PDB entry 7VAL | electron microscopy, 3.10 A resolution | chains C and F of the 12 polymer chains in the assembly

Chain C:
Protein: V-type ATP synthase alpha chain
Source organism: Thermus thermophilus HB8
Notes: EC 7.1.2.2
UniProt: Q56403 (VATA_THET8); numbering as in UniProt (aligned over 1-578)
Amino-acid sequence (578 residues; numbered 1 to 578; the number before each row is that of its first residue):
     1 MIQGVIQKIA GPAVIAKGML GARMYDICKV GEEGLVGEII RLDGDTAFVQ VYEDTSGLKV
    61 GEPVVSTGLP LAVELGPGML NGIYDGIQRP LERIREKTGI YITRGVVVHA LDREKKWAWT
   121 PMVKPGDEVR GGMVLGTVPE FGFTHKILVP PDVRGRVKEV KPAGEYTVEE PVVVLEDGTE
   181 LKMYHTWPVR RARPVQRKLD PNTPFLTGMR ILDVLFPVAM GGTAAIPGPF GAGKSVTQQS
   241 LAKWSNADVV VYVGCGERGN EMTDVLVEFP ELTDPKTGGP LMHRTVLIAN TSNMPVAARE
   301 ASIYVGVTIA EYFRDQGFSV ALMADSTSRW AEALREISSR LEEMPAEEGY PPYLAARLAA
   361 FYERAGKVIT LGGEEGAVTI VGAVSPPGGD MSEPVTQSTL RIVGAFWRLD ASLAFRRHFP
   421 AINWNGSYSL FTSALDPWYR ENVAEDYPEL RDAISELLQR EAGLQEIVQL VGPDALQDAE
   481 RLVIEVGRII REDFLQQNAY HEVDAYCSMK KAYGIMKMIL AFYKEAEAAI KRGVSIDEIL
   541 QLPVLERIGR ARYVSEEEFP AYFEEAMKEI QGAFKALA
Sequence notes: conflict Ala-232 (Ser in Q56403), Ser-235 (Thr in Q56403)
Bound ions: Mg2+: Ser-235 (together with ATP)
Small-molecule neighbours: ATP (adenosine-5'-triphosphate): Pro-229, Phe-230, Gly-231, Ala-232, Gly-233, Lys-234, Ser-235, Val-236, Glu-257, Arg-258, Glu-261, Phe-419, Pro-420, Gln-497, Asn-498, Ala-499, Tyr-500
Reported in the primary citation:
  - binding site for ATP: Lys-234, Ser-235, Val-236, Glu-257, Tyr-500
  - catalytic residues: Glu-257, Arg-258

Chain F:
Protein: V-type ATP synthase beta chain
Source organism: Thermus thermophilus HB8
UniProt: Q56404 (VATB_THET8); residues 1-478 here = UniProt positions 1-478
Amino-acid sequence (478 residues; row label = number of the first residue in the row):
     1 MDLLKKEYTG ITYISGPLLF VENAKDLAYG AIVDIKDGTG RVRGGQVIEV SEEYAVIQVF
    61 EETTGLDLAT TSVSLVEDVA RLGVSKEMLG RRFNGIGKPI DGLPPITPEK RLPITGLPLN
   121 PVARRKPEQF IQTGISTIDV MNTLVRGQKL PIFSGSGLPA NEIAAQIARQ ATVRPDLSGE
   181 GEKEEPFAVV FAAMGITQRE LSYFIQEFER TGALSRSVLF LNKADDPTIE RILTPRMALT
   241 VAEYLAFEHD YHVLVILTDM TNYCEALREI GAAREEIPGR RGYPGYMYTD LATIYERAGV
   301 VEGKKGSVTQ IPILSMPDDD RTHPIPDLTG YITEGQIQLS RELHRKGIYP PIDPLPSLSR
   361 LMNNGVGKGK TREDHKQVSD QLYSAYANGV DIRKLVAIIG EDALTENDRR YLQFADAFER
   421 FFINQGQQNR SIEESLQIAW ALLSMLPQGE LKRISKDHIG KYYGQKLEEI WGAPQALD
Not modelled in the structure: 1, 473-478
Small-molecule neighbours: ADP (adenosine-5'-diphosphate): Leu-358, Ser-359, Arg-360, Asn-363
Reported in the primary citation:
  - catalytic residues: Arg-360
  - binding site for ATP: Arg-360

Interface between chain C and chain F:
Residue-residue contacts (46):
  Leu-20(C) with Leu-68(F), hydrophobic
  Gly-21(C) with Asp-67(F)
  Ala-22(C) with Asp-67(F)
  Arg-23(C) with Gly-65(F); Leu-66(F)
  Met-24(C) with Thr-63(F); Gly-65(F); Leu-66(F), hydrogen bond (backbone-backbone)
  Tyr-25(C) with Thr-64(F)
  Arg-41(C) with Tyr-13(F), hydrogen bond; Ile-14(F); Ser-15(F), hydrogen bond
  Leu-42(C) with Tyr-13(F); Ile-14(F), hydrogen bond (backbone-backbone); Leu-66(F); Leu-68(F), hydrophobic
  Asp-43(C) with Thr-12(F); Tyr-13(F)
  Gly-44(C) with Thr-12(F), hydrogen bond (backbone-backbone); Leu-68(F)
  Lys-198(C) with Gln-198(F)
  Asp-200(C) with Ser-202(F); Gln-206(F)
  Met-344(C) with Ala-272(F); Glu-275(F); Glu-276(F)
  Glu-347(C) with Arg-281(F)
  Pro-352(C) with Glu-269(F); Ala-272(F), hydrophobic
  Tyr-353(C) with Glu-269(F)
  Ala-356(C) with Thr-228(F)
  Glu-363(C) with Thr-197(F); Gln-198(F); Ala-224(F)
  Ser-392(C) with Asp-318(F)
  Gln-397(C) with Pro-317(F); Asp-318(F)
  Leu-400(C) with Ser-156(F)
  Arg-401(C) with Thr-261(F); Glu-265(F)
  Val-403(C) with Arg-199(F)
  Asn-425(C) with Arg-345(F), hydrogen bond (backbone-side chain)
  Tyr-428(C) with Gly-157(F)
  Leu-430(C) with Gly-157(F); Arg-199(F)
  Gln-459(C) with Arg-345(F), hydrogen bond (side chain-backbone)
Interface residues without a listed pair, chain C (35 interface residues in all): Ala-346, Ala-359, Ala-360, Ile-402, Gly-404, Gly-426, Phe-431, Leu-470
Interface residues without a listed pair, chain F (35 interface residues in all): Ala-69, Asp-225, Arg-268, Pro-278, His-323, Ala-397

Overview:
Chain C and chain F each contribute 35 residues to their interface; the contacts include 7 hydrogen bonds.
Polar pairs include Arg-41(C)/Tyr-13(F), Arg-41(C)/Ser-15(F) and Asn-425(C)/Arg-345(F). Bound to chain C: ATP.
Ligands of chain F: ADP. The paper reports catalytic residues Glu-257(C), Arg-258(C) and Arg-360(F); a binding
site for ATP at Lys-234(C), Ser-235(C) and Arg-360(F) among others.
Chain C is V-type ATP synthase alpha chain and chain F is V-type ATP synthase beta chain, both from Thermus
thermophilus HB8; the structure, V1EG of V/A-ATPase from Thermus thermophilus, high ATP, state1-1, was
determined by electron microscopy, deposited together with 7VAI, 7VAJ, 7VAK, 7VAM, 7VAN, 7VAO and 11 further
entries.
